Entry 1ON3 (X-ray diffraction, 1.90 A resolution); this record covers chains A and F of the 6 polymer chains in the assembly.

== Chain A (and F) ==
Molecule: Methylmalonyl-CoA carboxyltransferase 12S subunit
From: Propionibacterium freudenreichii
Notes: EC 2.1.3.1; chain F of this document is another copy of the same molecule, construct and numbering; everything in this record applies to it too
Reference sequence: Q8GBW6 (12S_PROFR); residue numbers follow UniProt; this construct covers 2-524
Amino-acid sequence (523 residues; each row starts with the number of its first residue):
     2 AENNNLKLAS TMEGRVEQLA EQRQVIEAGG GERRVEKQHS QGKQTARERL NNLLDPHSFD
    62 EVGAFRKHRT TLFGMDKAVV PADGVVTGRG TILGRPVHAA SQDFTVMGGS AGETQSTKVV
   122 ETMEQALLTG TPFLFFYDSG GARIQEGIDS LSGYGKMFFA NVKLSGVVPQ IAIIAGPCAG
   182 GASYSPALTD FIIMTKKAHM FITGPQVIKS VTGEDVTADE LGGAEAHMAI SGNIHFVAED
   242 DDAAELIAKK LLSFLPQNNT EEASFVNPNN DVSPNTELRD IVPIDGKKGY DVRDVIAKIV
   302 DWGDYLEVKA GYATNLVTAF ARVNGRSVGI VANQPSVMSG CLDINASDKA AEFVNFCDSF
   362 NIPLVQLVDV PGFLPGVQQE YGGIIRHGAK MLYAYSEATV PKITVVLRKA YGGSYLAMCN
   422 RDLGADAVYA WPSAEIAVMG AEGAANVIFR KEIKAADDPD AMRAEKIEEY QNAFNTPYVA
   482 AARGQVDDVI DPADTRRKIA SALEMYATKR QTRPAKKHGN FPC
Disordered / not traced: 2-7
Metal / ion sites: Cd2+: His-388 (shared with 1 residue of chain D)
Ligand contacts:
  - methylmalonic acid (DXX): Gly-181, Ile-203, Thr-204, Gly-205, Val-208
  - methylmalonyl-coenzyme A (MCA), molecule 1: Arg-35, Phe-105, Met-108, Gly-109, Ser-111, Gly-141, Gly-142, Ala-143, Arg-144, Ile-145, Gln-146, Tyr-155, Pro-178, Ala-180, Gly-181, Gly-182
  - methylmalonyl-coenzyme A (MCA), molecule 2: Gly-413, Gly-414, Val-439, Met-440, Val-448, Lys-452
From the paper describing this entry:
  - binding site for methylmalonyl-coenzyme A: Arg-35, Gln-42, Gly-141, Ala-143, Ile-145, Gln-146, Ala-180, Gly-182, Ala-183, Ile-203, Gly-414
  - catalytic residues: Ala-143
  - catalytic residues: Tyr-185 (proposed by the authors, not directly observed)

== How chain A and chain F interact ==
Pairs across the interface (6; chain A residue first):
  Arg-70(A) with Thr-71(F); Glu-114(F), salt bridge; Asp-150(F), salt bridge
  Thr-71(A) with Arg-70(F)
  Glu-114(A) with Arg-70(F), salt bridge
  Asp-150(A) with Arg-70(F), salt bridge
Also at the interface, not in a pair above, chain A (5 interface residues in all): Thr-72
Also at the interface, not in a pair above, chain F (5 interface residues in all): Thr-72

== In short ==
The chain A/chain F interface involves 5 residues from each chain, with 4 salt bridges. Among the polar pairs
are Arg-70(A)/Glu-114(F) and Arg-70(A)/Asp-150(F). Chain A binds methylmalonyl-coenzyme A and methylmalonic
acid. The paper reports catalytic residues Ala-143(A) and Tyr-185(A); a binding site for
methylmalonyl-coenzyme A at Arg-35(A), Gln-42(A) and Gly-141(A) among others.
Chain A and chain F are both Methylmalonyl-CoA carboxyltransferase 12S subunit (Propionibacterium
freudenreichii); the structure, Transcarboxylase 12S crystal structure: hexamer assembly and substrate binding
to a multienzyme core (with methylmalonyl-coenzyme a ..., was determined by X-ray diffraction together with
1ON9 from the same study.
